Entry 2C78 (X-ray diffraction, 1.40 A resolution); this record covers chain A.

== Chain A ==
Molecule: Elongation factor tu-A
From: Thermus thermophilus
Notes: EC 3.1.5.1
Reference sequence: Q5SHN6 (EFTU1_THET8); residues 1-405 here = UniProt positions 1-405
Amino-acid sequence (405 residues; numbered 1 to 405; the number before each row is that of its first residue):
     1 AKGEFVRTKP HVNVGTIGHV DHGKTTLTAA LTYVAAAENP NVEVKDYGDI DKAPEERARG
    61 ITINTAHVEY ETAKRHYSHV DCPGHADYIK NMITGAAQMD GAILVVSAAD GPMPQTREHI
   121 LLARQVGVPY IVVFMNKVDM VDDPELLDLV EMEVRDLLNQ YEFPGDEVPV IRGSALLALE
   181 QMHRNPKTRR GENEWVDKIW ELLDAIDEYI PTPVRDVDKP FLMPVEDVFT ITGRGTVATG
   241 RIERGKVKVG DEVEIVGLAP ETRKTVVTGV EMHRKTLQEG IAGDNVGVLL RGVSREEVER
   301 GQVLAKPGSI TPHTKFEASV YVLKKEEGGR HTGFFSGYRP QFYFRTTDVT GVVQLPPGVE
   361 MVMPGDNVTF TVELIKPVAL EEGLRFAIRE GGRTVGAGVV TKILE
Disordered / not traced: 1-8
Construct notes: conflict Lys264 (Arg in Q5SHN6)
Bound ions: Mg2+: Thr25, Thr62 (together with GMP-PNP)
Ligand contacts:
  - GMP-PNP (GNP; phosphoaminophosphonic acid-guanylate ester): His19, Val20, Asp21, His22, Gly23, Lys24, Thr25, Thr26, Tyr47, Ile61, Thr62, Cys82, Pro83, Gly84, His85, Asn136, Lys137, Asp139, Met140, Ser174, Ala175, Leu176
  - pulvomycin (PUL; (1S,2S,3E,5E,7E,10S,11S,12S)-12-[(2R,4E,6E,8Z,10R,12E,14E,16Z,18S,19Z)-10,18-dihydroxy-12,16,19-trimethyl-11,22-dioxoox acyclodocosa-4,6,8,12,14,16,19-heptaen-2-yl]-2,11-dihydroxy-1,10-dimethyl-9-oxotrideca-3,5,7-trien-1-yl 6-deoxy-2,4-di-O-methyl-beta-L-galactopyranoside): Ile89, Lys90, Ile93, Thr94, Ala97, Gln98, Leu122, Gln125, Val126, Pro224, Glu226, Phe229, Ile231, Val237, Thr239, Gly240, Arg241, Glu271, Met272, His273, Asn285, Val286, Gly287, Arg300, Tyr343, Phe344, Arg345, Thr346, Leu384, Arg385, Phe386, Ala387, Arg389, Thr394
Curated features (UniProtKB/Swiss-Prot):
  - binding site (Mg(2+)): Thr26

== Overview ==
Chain A binds GMP-PNP and pulvomycin. Thr25 and Thr62 form the Mg2+ site. Curated annotation (UniProt) lists
Mg2+-binding residue Thr26.
Chain A is Elongation factor tu-A (Thermus thermophilus); the structure, EF-Tu complexed with a GTP analog and
the antibiotic pulvomycin, was determined by X-ray diffraction together with 2C77 from the same study.
